PDB entry 7VZ4 | electron microscopy, 1.89 A resolution | chains E and J of the 10 polymer chains in the assembly

Chain E:
Protein: Histone H3.1
From: Homo sapiens
UniProt: P68431 (H31_HUMAN); residues 1-135 here correspond to UniProt positions 2-136 (UniProt number = residue number + 1)
Chain sequence (139 residues; numbered -3 to 135; the number before each row is that of its first residue; numbers below 1 keep their minus sign (Gly-3 is residue -3)):
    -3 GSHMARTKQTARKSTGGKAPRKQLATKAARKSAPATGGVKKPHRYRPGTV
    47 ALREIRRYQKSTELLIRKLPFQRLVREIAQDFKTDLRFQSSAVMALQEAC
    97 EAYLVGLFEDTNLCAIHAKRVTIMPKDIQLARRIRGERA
Disordered / not traced: -3 to 38, 134-135
Construct notes: expression tag (-3 to 0)
UniProt features mapped onto this chain:
  - modified residue: Arg2 (Asymmetric dimethylarginine), Thr3 (Phosphothreonine), Lys4 (Allysine), Gln5 (5-glutamyl dopamine), Thr6 (Phosphothreonine), Arg8 (Citrulline), Lys9 (N6,N6,N6-trimethyllysine), Ser10 (ADP-ribosylserine), Thr11 (Phosphothreonine), Lys14 (N6-(2-hydroxyisobutyryl)lysine), Arg17 (Asymmetric dimethylarginine), Lys18 (N6-(2-hydroxyisobutyryl)lysine), Lys23 (N6-(2-hydroxyisobutyryl)lysine), Arg26 (Citrulline), Lys27 (N6,N6,N6-trimethyllysine), Ser28 (ADP-ribosylserine), Lys36 (N6,N6,N6-trimethyllysine), Lys37 (N6-methyllysine), Tyr41 (Phosphotyrosine), Lys56 (N6,N6,N6-trimethyllysine) and 8 more in UniProt
  - lipidation: Lys18 (N6-decanoyllysine)

Chain J:
Molecule: 145-nt DNA strand
Sequence (145 nucleotides; each row starts with the number of its first residue; numbers below 1 keep their minus sign (DA-72 is residue -72)):
   -72 ATCACAATCCCGGTGCCGAGGCCGCTCAATTGGTCGTAGACAGCTCTAGC
   -22 ACCGCTTAAACGCACGTACGGATTCCGTACGTGCGTTTAAGCGGTGCTAG
    28 AGCTGTCTACGACCAATTGAGCGGCCTCGGCACCGGGATTGTGAT

Interface between chain E and chain J:
Residue-residue contacts (25):
  His39(E) with DT69(J), base contact; DG70(J), sugar contact
  Arg40(E) with DG70(J), sugar contact; DA71(J), phosphate contact
  Tyr41(E) with DT69(J), phosphate contact; DG70(J), phosphate contact
  Arg42(E) with DG70(J), hydrogen bond to the phosphate; DA71(J), salt bridge to the phosphate
  Thr45(E) with DT69(J), phosphate contact; DG70(J), hydrogen bond to the phosphate
  Arg63(E) with DA-14(J), hydrogen bond to the phosphate; DA-13(J), salt bridge to the phosphate
  Arg72(E) with DC-23(J), salt bridge to the phosphate
  Arg83(E) with DG-24(J), sugar contact; DC-23(J), phosphate contact
  Phe84(E) with DG-24(J), sugar contact; DC-23(J), hydrogen bond to the phosphate
  Gln85(E) with DG-24(J), phosphate contact
  Ser86(E) with DG-24(J), hydrogen bond to the phosphate
  Arg116(E) with DG-3(J), phosphate contact; DG-2(J), phosphate contact
  Val117(E) with DG-3(J), hydrogen bond to the phosphate
  Thr118(E) with DC-4(J), phosphate contact; DG-3(J), hydrogen bond to the phosphate
  Met120(E) with DG-2(J), phosphate contact
Also at the interface, not in a pair above, chain E (18 interface residues in all): Leu82, Lys115, Lys122
Also at the interface, not in a pair above, chain J (12 interface residues in all): DA-9, DG68

Summary:
18 residues of chain E and 12 residues of chain J are in contact; the contacts include 7 hydrogen bonds and 3
salt bridges. Polar pairs include Arg42(E)-DG70(J), Thr45(E)-DG70(J) and Arg63(E)-DA-14(J).
Chain E is Histone H3.1 (Homo sapiens) and chain J is a 145-nt DNA strand; the structure, Cryo-EM structure of
human nucleosome core particle composed of the Widom 601L DNA sequence, was determined by electron microscopy.
